Entry 7Q4U (electron microscopy, 4.39 A resolution (low resolution: residue-level contacts below are approximate; hydrogen-bond / salt-bridge calls are withheld)); this record covers chains C and D of the 48 polymer chains in the assembly.

# Chain C
Name: DNA-directed RNA polymerase subunit beta
From: Mycobacterium tuberculosis (strain ATCC 25618 / H37Rv)
Notes: EC 2.7.7.6; engineered mutation(s): L2E3G4C5 -> V
Reference sequence: P9WGY9 (RPOB_MYCTU); residues 6-1178 here = UniProt positions 6-1178
Sequence (1174 residues; each row starts with the number of its first residue):
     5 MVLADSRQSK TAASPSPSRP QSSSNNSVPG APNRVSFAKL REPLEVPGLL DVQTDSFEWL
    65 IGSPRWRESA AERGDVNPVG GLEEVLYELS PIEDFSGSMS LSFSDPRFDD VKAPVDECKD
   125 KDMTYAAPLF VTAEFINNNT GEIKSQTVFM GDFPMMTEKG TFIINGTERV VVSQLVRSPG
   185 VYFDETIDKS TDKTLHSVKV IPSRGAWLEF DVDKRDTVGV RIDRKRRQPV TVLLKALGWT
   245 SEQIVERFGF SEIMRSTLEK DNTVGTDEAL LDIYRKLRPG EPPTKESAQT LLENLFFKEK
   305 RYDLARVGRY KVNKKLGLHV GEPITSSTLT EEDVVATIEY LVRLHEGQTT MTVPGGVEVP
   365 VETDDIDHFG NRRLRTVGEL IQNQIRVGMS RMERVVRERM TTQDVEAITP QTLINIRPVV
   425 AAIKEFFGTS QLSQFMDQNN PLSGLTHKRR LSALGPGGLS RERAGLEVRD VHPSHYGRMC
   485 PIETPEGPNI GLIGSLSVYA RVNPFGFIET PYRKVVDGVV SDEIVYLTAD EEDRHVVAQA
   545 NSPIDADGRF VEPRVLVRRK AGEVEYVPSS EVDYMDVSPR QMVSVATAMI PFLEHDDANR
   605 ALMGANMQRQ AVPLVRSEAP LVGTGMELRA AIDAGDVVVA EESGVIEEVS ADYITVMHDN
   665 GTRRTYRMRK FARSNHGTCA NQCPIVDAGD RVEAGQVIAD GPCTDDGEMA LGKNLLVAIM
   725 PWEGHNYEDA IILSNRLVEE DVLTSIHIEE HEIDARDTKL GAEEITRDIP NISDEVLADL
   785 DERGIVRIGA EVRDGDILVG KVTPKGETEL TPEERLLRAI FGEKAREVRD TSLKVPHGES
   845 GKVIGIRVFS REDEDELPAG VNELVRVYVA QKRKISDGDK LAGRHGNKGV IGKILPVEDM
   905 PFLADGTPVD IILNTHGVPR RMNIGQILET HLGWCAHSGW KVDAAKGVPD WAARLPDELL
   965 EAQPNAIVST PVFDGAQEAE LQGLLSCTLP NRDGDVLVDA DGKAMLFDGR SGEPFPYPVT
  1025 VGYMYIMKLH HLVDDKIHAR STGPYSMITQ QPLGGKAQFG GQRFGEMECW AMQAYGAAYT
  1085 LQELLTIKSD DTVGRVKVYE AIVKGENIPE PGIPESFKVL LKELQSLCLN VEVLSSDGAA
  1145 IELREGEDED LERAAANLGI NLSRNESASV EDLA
Disordered / not traced: 5-28, 1141-1178
Construct notes: initiating methionine (5); conflict Val6 (Ile in P9WGY9)
UniProt features mapped onto this chain:
  - natural variant: Val423 (V423A: In strain: vr1), Leu436 (L436P: In strain: vr2), Ser437 (S437T: In strain: vr3), Gln438 to Asp441 (sequence variant, change not given here; In strain: RJ49), Gln438 (Q438L: In strain: vr4), Phe439 (F439V: In strain: RJ37), Met440 to Asn443 (deletion: In strain: RJ55), Asp441 (D441V: In strain: vr3), Leu449 to Lys452 (sequence variant, change not given here; In strain: RJ48), His451 (H451D: In strain: vr5; H451L: In strain: SP28; H451N: In strain: vr6; H451P: In strain: vr8; H451Q: In strain: vr1; H451R: In strain: vr7), Ser456 (S456L: In strain: vr11 and RJ37; S456Q: In strain: vr9; S456W: In strain: vr10), Leu458 (L458P: In strain: vr12 and SP22)
  - mutagenesis: Glu138 (E138R: Weakens interaction with TRCF and CarD), Ile147 (I147A: Weakens interaction with TRCF and CarD), Lys148 (K148A: Does not affect association with TRCF, but weakens interaction with CarD), Ser149 (S149A: Does not affect association with TRCF, but weakens interaction with CarD)

# Chain D
Name: DNA-directed RNA polymerase subunit beta'
From: Mycobacterium tuberculosis (strain ATCC 25618 / H37Rv)
Notes: EC 2.7.7.6
Reference sequence: P9WGY7 (RPOC_MYCTU); residues 4-1316 here = UniProt positions 4-1316
Sequence (1319 residues; row label = number of the first residue in the row):
     4 VNFFDELRIG LATAEDIRQW SYGEVKKPET INYRTLKPEK DGLFCEKIFG PTRDWECYCG
    64 KYKRVRFKGI ICERCGVEVT RAKVRRERMG HIELAAPVTH IWYFKGVPSR LGYLLDLAPK
   124 DLEKIIYFAA YVITSVDEEM RHNELSTLEA EMAVERKAVE DQRDGELEAR AQKLEADLAE
   184 LEAEGAKADA RRKVRDGGER EMRQIRDRAQ RELDRLEDIW STFTKLAPKQ LIVDENLYRE
   244 LVDRYGEYFT GAMGAESIQK LIENFDIDAE AESLRDVIRN GKGQKKLRAL KRLKVVAAFQ
   304 QSGNSPMGMV LDAVPVIPPE LRPMVQLDGG RFATSDLNDL YRRVINRNNR LKRLIDLGAP
   364 EIIVNNEKRM LQESVDALFD NGRRGRPVTG PGNRPLKSLS DLLKGKQGRF RQNLLGKRVD
   424 YSGRSVIVVG PQLKLHQCGL PKLMALELFK PFVMKRLVDL NHAQNIKSAK RMVERQRPQV
   484 WDVLEEVIAE HPVLLNRAPT LHRLGIQAFE PMLVEGKAIQ LHPLVCEAFN ADFDGDQMAV
   544 HLPLSAEAQA EARILMLSSN NILSPASGRP LAMPRLDMVT GLYYLTTEVP GDTGEYQPAS
   604 GDHPETGVYS SPAEAIMAAD RGVLSVRAKI KVRLTQLRPP VEIEAELFGH SGWQPGDAWM
   664 AETTLGRVMF NELLPLGYPF VNKQMHKKVQ AAIINDLAER YPMIVVAQTV DKLKDAGFYW
   724 ATRSGVTVSM ADVLVPPRKK EILDHYEERA DKVEKQFQRG ALNHDERNEA LVEIWKEATD
   784 EVGQALREHY PDDNPIITIV DSGATGNFTQ TRTLAGMKGL VTNPKGEFIP RPVKSSFREG
   844 LTVLEYFINT HGARKGLADT ALRTADSGYL TRRLVDVSQD VIVREHDCQT ERGIVVELAE
   904 RAPDGTLIRD PYIETSAYAR TLGTDAVDEA GNVIVERGQD LGDPEIDALL AAGITQVKVR
   964 SVLTCATSTG VCATCYGRSM ATGKLVDIGE AVGIVAAQSI GEPGTQLTMR TFHQGGVGED
  1024 ITGGLPRVQE LFEARVPRGK APIADVTGRV RLEDGERFYK ITIVPDDGGE EVVYDKISKR
  1084 QRLRVFKHED GSERVLSDGD HVEVGQQLME GSADPHEVLR VQGPREVQIH LVREVQEVYR
  1144 AQGVSIHDKH IEVIVRQMLR RVTIIDSGST EFLPGSLIDR AEFEAENRRV VAEGGEPAAG
  1204 RPVLMGITKA SLATDSWLSA ASFQETTRVL TDAAINCRSD KLNGLKENVI IGKLIPAGTG
  1264 INRYRNIAVQ PTEEARAAAY TIPSYEDQYY SPDFGAATGA AVPLDDYGYS DYRHHHHHH
Disordered / not traced: 1013-1023, 1284-1322
Construct notes: expression tag (1317-1322)
UniProt features mapped onto this chain:
  - binding site (Zn(2+)): Cys60, Cys62, Cys75, Cys78, Cys891, Cys968, Cys975, Cys978
  - binding site (Mg(2+)): Asp535, Asp537, Asp539
Metal / ion sites: Zn2+ site 1: Cys60, Cys62, Cys75, Cys78; Mg2+: Asp535, Asp537, Asp539; Zn2+ site 2: Cys891, Cys968, Cys975, Cys978

# Interface between chain C and chain D
Pairs across the interface (245; chain C residue first):
  Arg473(C) - Arg857(D)
  Asp474(C) - Pro827(D)
  Val475(C) - Phe850(D)
  Val475(C) - His854(D)
  Val475(C) - Arg857(D)
  His476(C) - Phe850(D)
  Tyr480(C) - Val846(D)
  Pro485(C) - Phe850(D)
  Pro485(C) - Thr853(D)
  Pro485(C) - Arg857(D)
  Ile486(C) - Tyr849(D)
  Ile486(C) - Thr853(D)
  Ile494(C) - Leu860(D)
  Gln543(C) - Val846(D)
  Gln543(C) - Leu847(D)
  Val568(C) - Arg834(D)
  Met586(C) - Val846(D)
  Leu597(C) - Tyr849(D)
  Glu598(C) - Gly843(D)
  Glu598(C) - Leu844(D)
  His599(C) - Phe840(D)
  His599(C) - Arg841(D)
  His599(C) - Glu842(D)
  His599(C) - Gly843(D)
  Asp600(C) - Phe840(D)
  Asp600(C) - Tyr849(D)
  Asp601(C) - Phe840(D)
  Asp601(C) - Tyr849(D)
  Asp601(C) - Asn852(D)
  Ala602(C) - Tyr849(D)
  Ala602(C) - Ala856(D)
  Ala605(C) - Tyr849(D)
  Ile723(C) - Thr730(D)
  Ile723(C) - Val731(D)
  Pro725(C) - Asp580(D)
  Pro725(C) - Thr725(D)
  Pro725(C) - Val729(D)
  Trp726(C) - Thr725(D)
  Glu727(C) - Pro434(D)
  Glu727(C) - Thr725(D)
  Gly728(C) - Val432(D)
  Gly728(C) - Phe721(D)
  His729(C) - Pro434(D)
  Tyr731(C) - Val432(D)
  Tyr731(C) - Arg578(D)
  Tyr731(C) - Leu579(D)
  Tyr731(C) - Asp580(D)
  Glu732(C) - Cys529(D)
  Glu732(C) - Ala534(D)
  Glu732(C) - Asp535(D)
  Glu732(C) - Phe536(D)
  Glu732(C) - Arg578(D)
  Asp733(C) - Asp537(D)
  Lys763(C) - Leu330(D)
  Lys763(C) - Asp331(D)
  Lys763(C) - Gly332(D)
  Lys763(C) - Gly333(D)
  Asp881(C) - Val431(D)
  Asp881(C) - Ala521(D)
  Lys884(C) - Asp537(D)
  Lys884(C) - Gly538(D)
  Val894(C) - Val431(D)
  Val894(C) - Phe536(D)
  Val894(C) - Asp537(D)
  Val894(C) - Gly538(D)
  Ile895(C) - Val431(D)
  Thr919(C) - Val729(D)
  Thr919(C) - Thr730(D)
  Thr919(C) - Val731(D)
  His920(C) - Asp580(D)
  His920(C) - Thr583(D)
  Pro923(C) - Ile799(D)
  Pro923(C) - Gln813(D)
  Arg924(C) - Thr808(D)
  Arg924(C) - Gln813(D)
  Met926(C) - Thr816(D)
  Met926(C) - Phe840(D)
  Ile928(C) - Val736(D)
  Ile928(C) - Leu817(D)
  Ile931(C) - Val731(D)
  Leu932(C) - Met733(D)
  His935(C) - Ser732(D)
  His935(C) - Met733(D)
  Phe977(C) - Val846(D)
  Glu982(C) - Arg841(D)
  Glu982(C) - Glu842(D)
  Leu985(C) - Met733(D)
  Gln986(C) - Met733(D)
  Leu989(C) - Met733(D)
  Asp1005(C) - Ser732(D)
  Asp1005(C) - Ala734(D)
  Lys1007(C) - Ser732(D)
  Lys1007(C) - Asp735(D)
  Asp1012(C) - Arg726(D)
  Tyr1021(C) - Arg630(D)
  Tyr1021(C) - Arg726(D)
  Tyr1021(C) - Gly728(D)
  Val1023(C) - Thr730(D)
  Thr1024(C) - Val731(D)
  Thr1024(C) - Ser732(D)
  Val1037(C) - Lys520(D)
  Asp1038(C) - Lys520(D)
  Lys1040(C) - Arg427(D)
  Lys1040(C) - Gln540(D)
  Ile1041(C) - Arg427(D)
  Ile1041(C) - Met447(D)
  Ile1041(C) - Lys520(D)
  His1042(C) - Gly426(D)
  His1042(C) - Arg427(D)
  Ala1043(C) - Ser425(D)
  Arg1044(C) - Asp423(D)
  Arg1044(C) - Tyr424(D)
  Arg1044(C) - Ser425(D)
  Ser1045(C) - Asp423(D)
  Ser1045(C) - Tyr424(D)
  Ser1045(C) - Glu450(D)
  Ser1045(C) - Lys453(D)
  Thr1046(C) - Tyr424(D)
  Tyr1049(C) - Asp423(D)
  Ile1052(C) - Arg89(D)
  Gln1054(C) - Arg89(D)
  Gln1055(C) - Lys420(D)
  Gln1055(C) - Arg421(D)
  Pro1056(C) - Arg421(D)
  Pro1056(C) - Asp423(D)
  Leu1057(C) - Arg421(D)
  Gly1058(C) - Arg421(D)
  Phe1063(C) - Glu450(D)
  Gly1065(C) - Arg421(D)
  Gly1065(C) - Val422(D)
  Gln1066(C) - Arg421(D)
  Gln1066(C) - Val422(D)
  Gln1066(C) - Ser425(D)
  Gln1066(C) - Gly426(D)
  Gln1066(C) - Arg427(D)
  Arg1067(C) - Leu418(D)
  Arg1067(C) - Gly419(D)
  Arg1067(C) - Lys420(D)
  Arg1067(C) - Arg421(D)
  Phe1068(C) - Leu418(D)
  Phe1068(C) - Gly419(D)
  Phe1068(C) - Lys420(D)
  Glu1070(C) - Arg414(D)
  Glu1070(C) - Leu417(D)
  Glu1070(C) - Leu418(D)
  Glu1070(C) - Arg875(D)
  Met1071(C) - Thr503(D)
  Glu1072(C) - Asn499(D)
  Glu1072(C) - Thr503(D)
  Glu1072(C) - Ile509(D)
  Trp1074(C) - Val878(D)
  Trp1074(C) - Ile997(D)
  Trp1074(C) - Gln1001(D)
  Ala1075(C) - Ile509(D)
  Met1076(C) - Met559(D)
  Gln1077(C) - Gln882(D)
  Gln1077(C) - Leu1248(D)
  Ala1078(C) - Ile997(D)
  Tyr1079(C) - Arg506(D)
  Tyr1079(C) - Leu507(D)
  Tyr1079(C) - Ile509(D)
  Tyr1079(C) - Leu558(D)
  Tyr1079(C) - Asn564(D)
  Gly1080(C) - Gly1261(D)
  Gly1080(C) - Thr1262(D)
  Ala1081(C) - Glu554(D)
  Ala1081(C) - Ile1258(D)
  Ala1082(C) - Ile1258(D)
  Ala1082(C) - Thr1262(D)
  Tyr1083(C) - Glu550(D)
  Tyr1083(C) - Leu1257(D)
  Tyr1083(C) - Thr1262(D)
  Tyr1083(C) - Arg1268(D)
  Thr1084(C) - Ala551(D)
  Thr1084(C) - Glu554(D)
  Gln1086(C) - Leu1257(D)
  Glu1087(C) - Leu547(D)
  Glu1087(C) - Ser548(D)
  Glu1087(C) - Ala551(D)
  Leu1088(C) - Val422(D)
  Leu1089(C) - Lys420(D)
  Leu1089(C) - Val1252(D)
  Thr1090(C) - Gly1255(D)
  Lys1092(C) - Asp423(D)
  Lys1092(C) - Tyr424(D)
  Lys1092(C) - Leu545(D)
  Lys1092(C) - Leu547(D)
  Ser1093(C) - Lys420(D)
  Ser1093(C) - Arg421(D)
  Asp1094(C) - Lys420(D)
  Tyr1103(C) - Met457(D)
  Tyr1103(C) - Lys473(D)
  Ile1106(C) - Pro454(D)
  Ile1106(C) - Phe455(D)
  Ile1106(C) - Lys458(D)
  Val1107(C) - Lys458(D)
  Lys1108(C) - Lys458(D)
  Ile1117(C) - Val4(D)
  Ile1117(C) - Phe7(D)
  Pro1118(C) - Ile1254(D)
  Glu1119(C) - Lys86(D)
  Ser1120(C) - Asn416(D)
  Ser1120(C) - Lys420(D)
  Phe1121(C) - Ile1254(D)
  Lys1122(C) - Lys86(D)
  Lys1122(C) - Glu90(D)
  Val1123(C) - Arg89(D)
  Val1123(C) - Leu324(D)
  Val1123(C) - Arg412(D)
  Leu1124(C) - Arg412(D)
  Leu1124(C) - Phe413(D)
  Lys1126(C) - Glu90(D)
  Glu1127(C) - Leu402(D)
  Glu1127(C) - Leu405(D)
  Glu1127(C) - Leu406(D)
  Leu1128(C) - Leu406(D)
  Gln1129(C) - Trp23(D)
  Gln1129(C) - Pro318(D)
  Ser1130(C) - Pro318(D)
  Ser1130(C) - Ile320(D)
  Ser1130(C) - Leu402(D)
  Leu1131(C) - His103(D)
  Leu1131(C) - Trp105(D)
  Leu1131(C) - Leu402(D)
  Cys1132(C) - Ala15(D)
  Cys1132(C) - Leu314(D)
  Cys1132(C) - Phe382(D)
  Leu1133(C) - Gly13(D)
  Leu1133(C) - Trp105(D)
  Asn1134(C) - Arg11(D)
  Asn1134(C) - Ile12(D)
  Asn1134(C) - Gly13(D)
  Asn1134(C) - Trp23(D)
  Val1135(C) - Arg11(D)
  Glu1136(C) - Leu10(D)
  Glu1136(C) - Arg11(D)
  Val1137(C) - Phe7(D)
  Val1137(C) - Glu9(D)
  Val1137(C) - Leu10(D)
  Leu1138(C) - Asp8(D)
  Leu1138(C) - Glu9(D)
  Leu1138(C) - Arg11(D)
  Ser1139(C) - Phe6(D)
  Ser1139(C) - Asp8(D)
  Ser1140(C) - Asp8(D)
Interface residues without a listed pair, chain C (144 interface residues in all): Leu470, Pro477, His479, Thr488, Gly495, Asn545, Gly566, Pro583, Asn603, Ala734, Thr812, Gly882, Gly896, Gln981, Ser1015, Phe1019, Pro1020, Pro1022, Gly1069, Leu1085, Gly1109, Ile1112
Interface residues without a listed pair, chain D (161 interface residues in all): Asn5, Leu14, Thr38, Met92, Tyr344, Ser428, Val429, Pro444, Leu451, Ile469, Leu497, Pro502, His505, Gln510, Pro526, His544, Tyr587, Ala724, Ser727, Ile802, Ile832, Thr845, Lys858, Ala861, Asp879, Ala994, Val998, Ala1237, Ser1242, Ala1260, Gly1263

# Summary
The interface between chain C and chain D involves 144 residues on one side and 161 on the other. From
UniProt: 4 mutagenesis sites on chain C; 8 Zn2+-binding residues and 3 Mg2+-binding residues on chain D.
Chain C is DNA-directed RNA polymerase subunit beta and chain D is DNA-directed RNA polymerase subunit beta',
both from Mycobacterium tuberculosis (strain ATCC 25618 / H37Rv); the structure, Cryo-EM structure of
Mycobacterium tuberculosis RNA polymerase holoenzyme octamer comprising sigma factor SigB, was determined by
electron microscopy (same publication as 7Z8Q, 7ZF2, 7Q59 and 7PP4).
